PDB entry 2FYZ | X-ray diffraction, 2.20 A resolution | chains B and E of the 6 polymer chains in the assembly

== Chain B ==
Protein: Fusion glycoprotein F0
Organism: Mumps virus
UniProtKB: P11236 (FUS_MUMPM); numbering as in UniProt (aligned over 447-485)
Amino-acid sequence (48 residues; row label = number of the first residue in the row):
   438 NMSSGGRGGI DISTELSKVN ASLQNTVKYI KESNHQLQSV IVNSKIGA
Disordered / not traced: 438-447, 480-485
Differences from the reference sequence: cloning artifact (438-446); engineered mutation Thr463 (Ala in P11236), Ile478 (Asn in P11236)
Curated features (UniProtKB/Swiss-Prot):
  - glycosylation: Asn457 (N-linked (GlcNAc...) asparagine)

== Chain E ==
Protein: Fusion glycoprotein F0
Organism: Mumps virus
UniProtKB: P11236 (FUS_MUMPM); residues 124-181 here = UniProt positions 124-181
Amino-acid sequence (63 residues; numbered 119 to 181; the number before each row is that of its first residue):
   119 GPLGSAVSLV QAQTNARAIA AMKNSIQATN RAVFEVKEGT QRLAIAVQAI QDHINTIMNT
   179 QLN
Disordered / not traced: 181
Differences from the reference sequence: cloning artifact (119-123)

== How chain B and chain E interact ==
Pairs across the interface (21):
  Ile449(B) - Gln169(E)
  Leu453(B) - Gln166(E)
  Asn457(B) - Gln159(E)  hydrogen bond
  Leu460(B) - Lys155(E)
  Leu460(B) - Thr158(E)
  Leu460(B) - Gln159(E)
  Gln461(B) - Lys155(E)  hydrogen bond
  Thr463(B) - Val151(E)
  Val464(B) - Phe152(E)  hydrophobic
  Val464(B) - Lys155(E)
  Ile467(B) - Asn148(E)
  Ile467(B) - Val151(E)  hydrophobic
  Ile467(B) - Phe152(E)
  Ser470(B) - Asn148(E)  hydrogen bond
  Asn471(B) - Gln145(E)
  Asn471(B) - Asn148(E)  hydrogen bond
  Leu474(B) - Lys141(E)  hydrogen bond (backbone-side chain)
  Leu474(B) - Ile144(E)  hydrophobic
  Leu474(B) - Gln145(E)
  Val477(B) - Lys141(E)  hydrogen bond (backbone-side chain)
  Ile478(B) - Ala138(E)  hydrophobic
Also at the interface, not in a pair above, chain B (14 interface residues in all): Val456
Also at the interface, not in a pair above, chain E (14 interface residues in all): Ala162, Val165

== Overview ==
The chain B/chain E interface involves 14 residues from each chain, with 6 hydrogen bonds. Polar contacts
include Asn457(B)-Gln159(E), Gln461(B)-Lys155(E) and Ser470(B)-Asn148(E).
Chain B is Fusion glycoprotein F0 and chain E is Fusion glycoprotein F0, both from Mumps virus; the structure,
Structural of Mumps virus fusion protein core, was determined by X-ray diffraction.
